PDB entry 8H0W | electron microscopy, 4.60 A resolution (low resolution: residue-level contacts below are approximate; hydrogen-bond / salt-bridge calls are withheld) | chains N and g of the 24 polymer chains in the assembly

== Chain N ==
Molecule: 261-nt DNA strand
Sequence (261 nucleotides; row label = number of the first residue in the row; numbers below 1 keep their minus sign (DT-163 is residue -163)):
  -163 TTCTTAAATA CCAAATTAGC TCTCATTCCG GACGTGTTTG TCCTCTGCCT TTAAAGCAAT
  -103 AGGAGCTTAC GGTCCACTTG TGTTTGGTGT GTTTGGGAAT CCGGTGCCGA GGCCGCTCAA
   -43 TTGGTCGTAG ACAGCTCTAG CACCGCTTAA ACGCACGTAC GCGCTGTCCC CCGCGTTTTA
    17 ACCGCCAAGG GGATTACTCC CTAGTCTCCA GGCACGTGTC AGATATATAC ATCCAGGCCT
    77 TGTGTCGCGA AATTCATAGA T
Disordered / not traced: -163 to -114, -102 to -94, 92-97

== Chain g ==
Molecule: Histone H2A type 1-B/E
Source organism: Homo sapiens
Reference sequence: P04908 (H2A1B_HUMAN); residues 0-129 here correspond to UniProt positions 1-130 (UniProt number = residue number + 1)
Sequence (133 residues; row label = number of the first residue in the row; numbers below 1 keep their minus sign (Gly-3 is residue -3)):
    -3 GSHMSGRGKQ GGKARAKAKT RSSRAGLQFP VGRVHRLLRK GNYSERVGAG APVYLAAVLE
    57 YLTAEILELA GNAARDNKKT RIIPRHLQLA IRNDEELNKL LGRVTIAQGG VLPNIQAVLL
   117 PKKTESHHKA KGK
Disordered / not traced: -3 to 13, 119-129
Differences from the reference sequence: expression tag (-3 to -1)
UniProt features mapped onto this chain:
  - modified residue: Ser1 (N-acetylserine), Arg3 (Citrulline), Lys5 (N6-(2-hydroxyisobutyryl)lysine), Lys9 (N6-(2-hydroxyisobutyryl)lysine), Lys13 (N6-(beta-hydroxybutyryl)lysine), Lys36 (N6-(2-hydroxyisobutyryl)lysine), Lys74 (N6-(2-hydroxyisobutyryl)lysine), Lys75 (N6-(2-hydroxyisobutyryl)lysine), Lys95 (N6-(2-hydroxyisobutyryl)lysine), Gln104 (N5-methylglutamine), Lys118 (N6-(2-hydroxyisobutyryl)lysine), Lys119 (N6-crotonyllysine), Thr120 (Phosphothreonine), Lys125 (N6-crotonyllysine)
  - cross-link (Glycyl lysine isopeptide (Lys-Gly)): Lys13 (interchain with G-Cter in ubiquitin), Lys15 (interchain with G-Cter in ubiquitin), Lys119 (interchain with G-Cter in ubiquitin)

== Interface between chain N and chain g ==
Pairs across the interface - 14 pairs, chain N then chain g:
  DT38(N) - Arg42(g)
  DT38(N) - Val43(g)
  DT38(N) - Gly44(g)
  DT38(N) - Ala45(g)
  DA39(N) - Arg35(g)
  DA39(N) - Arg42(g)
  DA39(N) - Val43(g)
  DG48(N) - Arg29(g)
  DC49(N) - Arg29(g)
  DA57(N) - Thr76(g)
  DA57(N) - Arg77(g)
  DG58(N) - Lys75(g)
  DG58(N) - Thr76(g)
  DG58(N) - Arg77(g)
Interface residues without a listed pair, chain g (12 interface residues in all): His31, Glu41, Lys74

== Overview ==
Chain N and chain g form an interface of 6 and 12 residues respectively.
Here chain N is a 261-nt DNA strand and chain g is Histone H2A type 1-B/E (Homo sapiens). Entry 8H0W (RNA
polymerase II transcribing a chromatosome (type II)) was determined by electron microscopy, deposited together
with 8H0V.
